Entry 8CT9 (electron microscopy, 6.80 A resolution (low resolution: residue-level contacts below are approximate; hydrogen-bond / salt-bridge calls are withheld)); this record covers chains A and F of the 34 polymer chains in the assembly.

== Chain A (and F) ==
Name: Dynamin-like 120 kDa protein, mitochondrial
Organism: Homo sapiens
Notes: EC 3.6.5.5; chain F of this document is another copy of the same molecule, construct and numbering; everything in this record applies to it too
Reference sequence: O60313 (OPA1_HUMAN); residues 1-960 here = UniProt positions 1-960
Sequence (960 residues; each row starts with the number of its first residue):
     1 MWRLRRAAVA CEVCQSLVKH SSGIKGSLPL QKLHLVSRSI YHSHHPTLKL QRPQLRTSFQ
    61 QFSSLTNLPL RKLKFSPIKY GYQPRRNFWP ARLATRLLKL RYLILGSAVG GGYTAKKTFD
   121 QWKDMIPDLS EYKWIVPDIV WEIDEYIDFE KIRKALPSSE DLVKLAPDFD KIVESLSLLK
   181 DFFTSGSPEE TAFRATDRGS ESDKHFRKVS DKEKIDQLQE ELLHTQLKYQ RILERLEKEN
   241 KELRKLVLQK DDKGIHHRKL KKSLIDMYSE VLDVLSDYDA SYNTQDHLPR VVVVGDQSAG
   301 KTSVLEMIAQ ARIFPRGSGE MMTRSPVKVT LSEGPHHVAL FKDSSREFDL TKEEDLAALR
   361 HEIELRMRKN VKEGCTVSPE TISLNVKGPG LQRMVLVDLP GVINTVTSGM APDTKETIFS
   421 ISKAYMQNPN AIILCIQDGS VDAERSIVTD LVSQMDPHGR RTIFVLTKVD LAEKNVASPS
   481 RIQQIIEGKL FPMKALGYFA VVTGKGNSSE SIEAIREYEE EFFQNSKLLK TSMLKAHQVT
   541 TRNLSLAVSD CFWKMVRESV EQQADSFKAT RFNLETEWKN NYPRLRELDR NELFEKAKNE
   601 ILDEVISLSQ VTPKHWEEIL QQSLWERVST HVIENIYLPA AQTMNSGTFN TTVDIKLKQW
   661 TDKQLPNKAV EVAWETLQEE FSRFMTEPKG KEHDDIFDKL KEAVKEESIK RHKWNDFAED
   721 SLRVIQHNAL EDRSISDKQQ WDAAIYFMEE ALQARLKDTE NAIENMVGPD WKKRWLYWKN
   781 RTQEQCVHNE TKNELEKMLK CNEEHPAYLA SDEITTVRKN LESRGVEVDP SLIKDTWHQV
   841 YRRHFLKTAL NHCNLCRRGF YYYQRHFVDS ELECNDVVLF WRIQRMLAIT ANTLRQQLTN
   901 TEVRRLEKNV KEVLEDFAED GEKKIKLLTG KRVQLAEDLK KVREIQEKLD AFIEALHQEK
Disordered / not traced: 1-262
Disulfides: C856-C874
Swiss-Prot annotation at these positions:
  - region: G295 to T302 (G1 motif), M321 to R324 (G2 motif), D398 to G401 (G3 motif), T467 to D470 (G4 motif), V501 to G504 (G5 motif)
  - binding site (GTP): S298, G300, K301, T302, S303, G317, K468, D470, T503, G506, N507
  - binding site (Mg(2+)): T302, T323, D398
  - site: R194, A195 (Cleavage at site S1)
  - modified residue: K228 (N6-acetyllysine)
  - natural variant: A8 (A8S: In OPA1; uncertain significance), R38 to S43 (deletion: In OPA1), Y80 (Y80C: In OPA1), T95 (T95M: In OPA1), Y102 (Y102C: In OPA1), E270 (E270K: In OPA1), L272 (L272P: In OPA1), D273 (D273A: In OPA1), R290 (R290Q: In OPA1; R290W: In OPA1), V293 to V294 (deletion: In OPA1), G300 (G300E: In OPA1), Q310 (Q310R: In OPA1), 46 further natural variant entries in UniProt
  - mutagenesis: E213 (E213A: In interface mutant 9; strongly decreased ability to mediate mitochondrial fusion; when associated with A-217, A-557 and A-565), Q217 (Q217A: In interface mutant 9; strongly decreased ability to mediate mitochondrial fusion; when associated with A-213, A-557 and A-565), R235 (R235A: In interface mutant 8; strongly decreased ability to mediate mitochondrial fusion), L243 (L243A: In mutant control 1; does not affect ability to mediate mitochondrial fusion), L248 (L248A: In mutant control 2; does not affect ability to mediate mitochondrial fusion), Q297 (Q297E: Abolished GTPase activity without affecting the ability to bind membranes), S298 (S298A: Abolished GTPase activity without affecting the ability to bind membranes), K301 (K301A: Abolished GTPase activity), T302 (T302A: Abolished GTPase activity; T302N: Abolished GTPase activity without affecting the ability to bind membranes), R316 (R316A: Strongly decreased GTPase activity), E320 (E320A: Decreased GTPase activity), M321 (M321A: Strongly decreased GTPase activity), 39 further mutagenesis entries in UniProt
What the authors report for this chain:
  - binding site for cardiolipin: R857, R858
  - conformationally variable residues (loop rearrangement): K779
  - mutagenesis - W771A, K772E, R774E, R781E, K797E, K800E, R824E: abolished binding to membrane
  - mutagenesis - W775A: unchanged binding to membrane

== Interface between chain A and chain F ==
Pairs across the interface - 16 pairs, chain A then chain F:
  G647(A) - N580(F)
  T648(A) - N581(F)
  N650(A) - N580(F)
  T651(A) - N573(F)
  T651(A) - T576(F)
  T651(A) - E577(F)
  T651(A) - N580(F)
  D654(A) - T576(F)
  I655(A) - N573(F)
  K658(A) - K568(F)
  K658(A) - A569(F)
  K658(A) - F572(F)
  H866(A) - R584(F)
  F867(A) - R584(F)
  V868(A) - R584(F)
  D869(A) - K691(F)

== In short ==
Chain A and chain F form an interface of 11 and 10 residues respectively. From the paper: a binding site for
cardiolipin at R857(A) and R858(A); W771A, K772E and R774E of chain A, among others, abolish binding to
membrane; 8 substitutions were tested in all.
Chain A and chain F are both Dynamin-like 120 kDa protein, mitochondrial (Homo sapiens); the structure, CryoEM
structure of human S-OPA1 assembled on lipid membrane in membrane-distal state, was determined by electron
microscopy (same publication as 8CT1).
